Entry 4LWS (X-ray diffraction, 2.00 A resolution); this record covers chain B.

== Chain B ==
Name: Uncharacterized protein
Source organism: Thermomonospora curvata
UniProtKB: D1A4H1 (D1A4H1_THECD); numbering as in UniProt (aligned over 2-97)
Chain sequence (103 residues; row label = number of the first residue in the row; numbers below 1 keep their minus sign (Gly-5 is residue -5)):
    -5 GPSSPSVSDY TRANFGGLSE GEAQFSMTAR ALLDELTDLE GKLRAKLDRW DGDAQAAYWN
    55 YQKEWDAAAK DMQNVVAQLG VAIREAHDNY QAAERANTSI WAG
Disordered / not traced: -5 to -3, 86-97
Differences from the reference sequence: expression tag (-5 to 1)
Modified / non-standard residues: Mse21 (selenomethionine; parent Met); Mse66 (selenomethionine; parent Met)

== Summary ==
Chain B is Uncharacterized protein (Thermomonospora curvata); the structure, EsxA : EsxB (SeMet) hetero-dimer
from Thermomonospora curvata, was determined by X-ray diffraction together with 4N1A, 4NH0 and 4LYA from the
same study.
